8X98 - chains A and C of the 4 polymer chains in the assembly; structure by electron microscopy, 3.69 A resolution.

[Chain A]
Protein: Capsid protein VP4
From: Coxsackievirus A16
UniProt: A0A2S1BJ89 (A0A2S1BJ89_9ENTO); residues 1-297 here correspond to UniProt positions 566-862 (UniProt number = residue number + 565)
Chain sequence (297 residues; row label = number of the first residue in the row):
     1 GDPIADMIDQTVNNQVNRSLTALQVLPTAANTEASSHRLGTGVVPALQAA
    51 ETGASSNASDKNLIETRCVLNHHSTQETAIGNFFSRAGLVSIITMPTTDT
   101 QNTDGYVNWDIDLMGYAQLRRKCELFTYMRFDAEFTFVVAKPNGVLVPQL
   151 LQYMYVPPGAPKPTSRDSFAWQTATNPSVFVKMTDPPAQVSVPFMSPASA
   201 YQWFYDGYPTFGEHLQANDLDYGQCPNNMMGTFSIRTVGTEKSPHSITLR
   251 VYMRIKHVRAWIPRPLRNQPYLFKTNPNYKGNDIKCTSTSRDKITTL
Disordered / not traced: 1-23, 97-103, 212-218, 297

[Chain C]
Protein: Capsid protein VP3
From: Coxsackievirus A16
UniProt: A0A2S1BJ89 (A0A2S1BJ89_9ENTO); residues 1-242 here correspond to UniProt positions 324-565 (UniProt number = residue number + 323)
Chain sequence (242 residues; numbered 1 to 242; the number before each row is that of its first residue):
     1 GIPTELKPGTNQFLTTDDGVSAPILPGFHPTPPIHIPGEVHNLLEICRVE
    51 TILEVNNLKTNETTPMQRLCFPVSVQSKTGELCAAFRADPGRDGPWQSTI
   101 LGQLCRYYTQWSGSLEVTFMFAGSFMATGKMLIAYTPPGGNVPADRITAM
   151 LGTHVIWDFGLQSSVTLVVPWISNTHYRAHARAGYFDYYTTGIITIWYQT
   201 NYVVPIGAPTTAYIVALAAAQDNFTMKLCKDTEDIEQTANIQ
Disordered / not traced: 1, 17-20, 77-79, 139-141, 160-161, 233-242

[Interface between chain A and chain C]
Pairs across the interface (88):
  Ala-29(A) / Asn-223(C)
  Ala-30(A) / Asn-223(C)
  Pro-45(A) / Thr-166(C)
  Ala-46(A) / Ser-164(C)
  Ala-46(A) / Thr-166(C)  hydrogen bond (backbone-side chain)
  Leu-47(A) / Ser-164(C)
  Gln-48(A) / Ser-164(C)  hydrogen bond (backbone-backbone)
  Gln-48(A) / Thr-166(C)
  Ala-49(A) / Ser-164(C)
  Ala-50(A) / Ser-164(C)  hydrogen bond (backbone-side chain)
  Ser-55(A) / Arg-48(C)
  Ser-55(A) / Val-49(C)
  Ser-55(A) / Glu-50(C)  hydrogen bond (side chain-backbone)
  Ser-56(A) / Thr-166(C)
  Ala-58(A) / Gln-221(C)  hydrogen bond (backbone-side chain)
  Leu-63(A) / Thr-166(C)
  Leu-63(A) / Val-168(C)  hydrophobic
  Ile-64(A) / Pro-170(C)  hydrophobic
  His-73(A) / Tyr-177(C)  hydrogen bond
  His-73(A) / Thr-225(C)
  Ser-74(A) / Thr-225(C)
  Thr-75(A) / Asn-42(C)
  Glu-77(A) / Tyr-108(C)  hydrogen bond (backbone-side chain)
  Thr-78(A) / Asn-42(C)  hydrogen bond
  Thr-78(A) / Leu-43(C)  hydrogen bond (backbone-backbone)
  Thr-78(A) / Leu-44(C)
  Thr-78(A) / Met-226(C)
  Ala-79(A) / Asn-42(C)  hydrogen bond (backbone-side chain)
  Ile-80(A) / Val-40(C)
  Ile-80(A) / His-41(C)
  Phe-83(A) / Tyr-107(C)  hydrophobic
  Phe-83(A) / Tyr-108(C)
  Ala-87(A) / Thr-15(C)  hydrogen bond (backbone-backbone)
  Arg-121(A) / Gln-103(C)  hydrogen bond
  Arg-121(A) / Tyr-107(C)  hydrogen bond
  Arg-130(A) / Pro-30(C)
  Arg-130(A) / Thr-31(C)  hydrogen bond (side chain-backbone)
  Arg-130(A) / Pro-32(C)
  Arg-130(A) / Pro-33(C)
  Thr-136(A) / Phe-13(C)
  Pro-187(A) / Phe-13(C)  hydrophobic
  Val-190(A) / Ala-22(C)
  Val-190(A) / Ile-24(C)  hydrophobic
  Ser-191(A) / Ser-21(C)
  Ser-191(A) / Ala-22(C)  hydrogen bond (backbone-backbone)
  Ser-191(A) / Pro-23(C)
  Ser-191(A) / Ile-24(C)  hydrogen bond (backbone-backbone)
  Val-192(A) / Ile-24(C)  hydrophobic
  Pro-193(A) / Phe-28(C)  hydrophobic
  Phe-194(A) / Phe-28(C)
  Met-195(A) / Phe-28(C)  hydrophobic
  Ser-196(A) / Thr-31(C)  hydrogen bond (backbone-side chain)
  Pro-197(A) / Thr-31(C)
  Ala-198(A) / Thr-31(C)
  Ser-199(A) / Ile-34(C)
  Ala-260(A) / Glu-39(C)
  Ala-260(A) / Val-40(C)
  Trp-261(A) / Ile-36(C)  hydrogen bond (side chain-backbone)
  Trp-261(A) / Gly-38(C)
  Trp-261(A) / Glu-39(C)
  Ile-262(A) / Pro-37(C)
  Ile-262(A) / Gly-38(C)  hydrogen bond (backbone-backbone)
  Pro-263(A) / Val-40(C)
  Thr-287(A) / Gln-97(C)
  Thr-287(A) / Ser-98(C)
  Ser-288(A) / Glu-54(C)
  Ser-288(A) / Asn-57(C)
  Ser-288(A) / Gly-94(C)
  Ser-288(A) / Ser-98(C)
  Thr-289(A) / Asn-57(C)
  Thr-289(A) / Asp-93(C)
  Thr-289(A) / Gly-94(C)
  Ser-290(A) / Asn-57(C)  hydrogen bond (side chain-backbone)
  Ser-290(A) / Leu-58(C)  hydrogen bond (side chain-backbone)
  Ser-290(A) / Lys-59(C)  hydrogen bond (side chain-backbone)
  Arg-291(A) / Val-55(C)
  Arg-291(A) / Asn-57(C)  hydrogen bond (backbone-backbone)
  Arg-291(A) / Leu-58(C)
  Arg-291(A) / Lys-59(C)  hydrogen bond (backbone-backbone)
  Arg-291(A) / Ala-85(C)  hydrogen bond (side chain-backbone)
  Asp-292(A) / Leu-58(C)
  Lys-293(A) / Leu-58(C)
  Ile-294(A) / Leu-58(C)
  Ile-294(A) / Phe-71(C)  hydrophobic
  Ile-294(A) / Cys-83(C)
  Ile-294(A) / Ala-84(C)
  Ile-294(A) / Ala-85(C)  hydrogen bond (backbone-backbone)
  Thr-295(A) / Leu-82(C)
Interface residues without a listed pair, chain A (61 interface residues in all): Ser-59, Asp-60, Asn-71, Arg-86, Leu-125, Phe-126, Val-138, Pro-177, Pro-186, Gln-189, Tyr-252, Cys-286
Interface residues without a listed pair, chain C (67 interface residues in all): Asn-11, Leu-25, Asn-56, Glu-62, Pro-65, Phe-86, Leu-104, Ser-112, Thr-153, Val-155, Gln-162, Val-165, His-176, Asp-222, Phe-224, Lys-227, Thr-232

[In short]
The interface between chain A and chain C involves 61 residues on one side and 67 on the other; the contacts
include 26 hydrogen bonds. Polar contacts include Ala-46(A)/Thr-166(C), Ala-50(A)/Ser-164(C) and
Ser-55(A)/Glu-50(C).
Here chain A is Capsid protein VP4 and chain C is Capsid protein VP3, both from Coxsackievirus A16. Entry 8X98
(Cryo-EM structure of coxsackievirus A16 mature virion in complex with Fab h1A6.2) was determined by electron
microscopy (same publication as 8X95, 8X96, 8X97, 8X99, 8X9A, 8X9B, 8YTB and 8YTJ).
